4U3S - chains A and B; structure by X-ray diffraction, 1.64 A resolution.

[Chain A]
Name: Cellulosomal scaffoldin adaptor protein B
From: Acetivibrio cellulolyticus
Notes: fragment: Third Type II cohesin domain
UniProt: Q7WYN3 (Q7WYN3_9FIRM); residues 2-168 here correspond to UniProt positions 407-573 (UniProt number = residue number + 405)
Sequence (168 residues; row label = number of the first residue in the row):
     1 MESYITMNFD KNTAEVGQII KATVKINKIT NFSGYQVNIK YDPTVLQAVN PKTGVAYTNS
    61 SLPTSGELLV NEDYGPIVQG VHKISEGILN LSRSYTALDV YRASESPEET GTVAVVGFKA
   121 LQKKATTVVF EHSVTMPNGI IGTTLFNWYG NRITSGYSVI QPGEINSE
Unresolved in the structure: 1
Sequence notes: initiating methionine (1)

[Chain B]
Name: Cellulosomal scaffoldin
From: Acetivibrio cellulolyticus
UniProt: Q9RPL0 (Q9RPL0_9FIRM); residues 24-184 here correspond to UniProt positions 1755-1915 (UniProt number = residue number + 1731)
Sequence (184 residues; numbered 1 to 184; the number before each row is that of its first residue):
     1 MGSSHHHHHH SSGLVPRGSH MASGIVSEGT TVSGYINPDF VTTSTTAPIV KAGFTVEIVG
    61 TTKSAVTDSN GYFEIKDVAA GTYTVKITKA NYLTREIANV SVTADKELST SASPILMWAG
   121 DMAIGGTQDG AINLEDILEI CKAFGTSSTD AKYQVGLDLN RDGAISLEDV MIVAKHFNKV
   181 SSDY
Unresolved in the structure: 1-28
Sequence notes: initiating methionine (1); expression tag (2-23); engineered mutation Gly-145 (Asn1876 in Q9RPL0)
Bound ions: Ca2+ site 1: Asp-121, Asp-129, Ala-131, Asp-136; Ca2+ site 2: Asp-158, Asn-160, Asp-162, Ala-164, Asp-169
Ligand contacts: N-cyclohexyltaurine (NHE; 2-[N-cyclohexylamino]ethane sulfonic acid): Arg-95, Ile-97, Leu-108, Pro-114, Ile-115, Leu-116

[Chain A / chain B interface]
Residue-residue contacts (33):
  Tyr-35(A) with Leu-134(B)
  Gln-36(A) with Asn-133(B); Leu-134(B), hydrogen bond (side chain-backbone); Phe-177(B); Asn-178(B), hydrogen bond
  Ile-77(A) with Ile-137(B), hydrophobic; Val-170(B), hydrophobic
  Gln-79(A) with Ala-174(B); Phe-177(B)
  Val-81(A) with Phe-177(B); Asn-178(B)
  Asn-90(A) with Asn-178(B), hydrogen bond
  Ser-92(A) with Leu-134(B); Phe-177(B)
  Ser-94(A) with Leu-134(B)
  Tyr-95(A) with Leu-138(B)
  Thr-96(A) with Cys-141(B); Phe-144(B)
  Leu-98(A) with Cys-141(B)
  Val-134(A) with Val-180(B)
  Thr-135(A) with Ala-131(B); Asn-133(B), hydrogen bond (backbone-side chain); Asn-178(B), hydrogen bond; Val-180(B)
  Pro-137(A) with Asp-129(B)
  Phe-146(A) with Leu-134(B), hydrophobic; Glu-135(B); Leu-138(B), hydrophobic
  Tyr-149(A) with Lys-142(B)
  Gly-150(A) with Leu-138(B); Lys-142(B)
  Asn-151(A) with Lys-142(B), hydrogen bond
  Arg-152(A) with Glu-135(B), salt bridge
Also at the interface, not in a pair above, chain A (26 interface residues in all): Ser-33, Gly-34, Lys-83, Arg-93, Ala-97, Met-136, Asn-138
Also at the interface, not in a pair above, chain B (18 interface residues in all): Leu-167, Lys-179, Asp-183

[In short]
26 residues of chain A face 18 of chain B across their interface, with 6 hydrogen bonds and 1 salt bridge.
Polar pairs include Arg-152(A)/Glu-135(B), Gln-36(A)/Leu-134(B) and Gln-36(A)/Asn-178(B). Chain B binds
N-cyclohexyltaurine. Asp-121(B), Asp-129(B), Ala-131(B) and Asp-136(B) coordinate Ca2+ site 1.
Chain A is Cellulosomal scaffoldin adaptor protein B and chain B is Cellulosomal scaffoldin, both from
Acetivibrio cellulolyticus; the structure, Crystal structure of Coh3ScaB-XDoc_M1ScaA complex: A N-terminal
interface mutant of type II Cohesin-X-Dockerin complex from Acetivibrio ..., was determined by X-ray
diffraction.
